PDB entry 1JJO | X-ray diffraction, 3.06 A resolution | chains A and D of the 6 polymer chains in the assembly

[Chain A]
Name: Neuroserpin
From: Mus musculus
Reference sequence: O35684 (NEUS_MOUSE); residues 29-68 here correspond to UniProt positions 25-64 (UniProt number = residue number - 4)
Sequence (40 residues; row label = number of the first residue in the row):
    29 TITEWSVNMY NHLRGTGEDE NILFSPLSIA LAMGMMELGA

[Chain D]
Name: Neuroserpin
From: Mus musculus
Reference sequence: O35684 (NEUS_MOUSE); the construct lacks a stretch of the UniProt sequence, so the offset changes along the chain: 107-179 = UniProt 101-173; 180-235 = UniProt 176-231; 236-246 = UniProt 238-248; 247-258 = UniProt 250-261; 1 more segments
Sequence (261 residues; row label = number of the first residue in the row; a row labelled like 179A-179B holds insertion residues (179A, then the next letters in order)):
   107 ENQYVMKLAN SLFVQNGFHV NEEFLQMLKM YFNAEVNHVD FSQNVAVANS INKWVENYTN
   167 SLLKDLVSPE DFD
179A-179B GV
   180 TNLALINAVY FKGNWKSQFR PENTRTFSFT KDDESEVQIP MMYQQGEFYY GEFSDG
235A-235F SNEAGG
   236 IYQVLEIPYE G
  246A D
   247 EISMMLALSR QE
  258A V
   259 PLATLEPLLK AQLIEEWANS VKKQKVEVYL PRFTVEQEID LKDILKALGV TEIFIKDANL
   319 TAMSDKKELF LSKAVHKSCI EVNEEGSEAA AASGMIAIS
Disordered / not traced: 311-327
Swiss-Prot annotation at these positions:
  - glycosylation (N-linked (GlcNAc...) asparagine): Asn-163, Asn-317

[Interface between chain A and chain D]
Contacting residue pairs (7; chain A residue first):
  Thr-29(A) / Glu-129(D)
  Thr-29(A) / Gln-132(D)  hydrogen bond (backbone-side chain)
  Ile-30(A) / Gln-132(D)  hydrogen bond (backbone-side chain)
  Leu-55(A) / Met-136(D)  hydrophobic
  Ala-58(A) / Met-136(D)  hydrophobic
  Ala-58(A) / Tyr-137(D)
  Gly-62(A) / Tyr-137(D)
Interface residues without a listed pair, chain A (7 interface residues in all): Pro-54, Leu-59

[Summary]
7 residues of chain A face 4 of chain D across their interface; the contacts include 2 hydrogen bonds. Polar
pairs include Thr-29(A)/Gln-132(D) and Ile-30(A)/Gln-132(D).
Chain A is Neuroserpin and chain D is Neuroserpin, both from Mus musculus; the structure, Crystal Structure of
Mouse Neuroserpin (Cleaved form), was determined by X-ray diffraction.
